PDB entry 3ZXN | X-ray diffraction, 1.90 A resolution | chain A

# Chain A
Molecule: Anti-sigma-factor antagonist (stas) domain protein
Source organism: Moorella thermoacetica
UniProt: Q2RIF5 (Q2RIF5_MOOTA); residues 1-123 here = UniProt positions 1-123
Amino-acid sequence (123 residues; row label = number of the first residue in the row):
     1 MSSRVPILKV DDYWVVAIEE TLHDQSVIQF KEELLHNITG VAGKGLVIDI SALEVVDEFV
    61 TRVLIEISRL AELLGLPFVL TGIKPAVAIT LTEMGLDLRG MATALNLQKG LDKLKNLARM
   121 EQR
Not modelled in the structure: 1-2, 23, 121-123
Sequence notes: engineered mutation Glu58 (Ser in Q2RIF5)
Reported in the primary citation:
  - mutagenesis - S58E: decreased binding to MtT
  - mutagenesis - S58E: unchanged stability

# Summary
From the paper: S58E reduces binding to MtT; S58E leaves stability unchanged.
Chain A is Anti-sigma-factor antagonist (stas) domain protein (Moorella thermoacetica); the structure,
Moorella thermoacetica RsbS S58E, was determined by X-ray diffraction together with 3ZT9 and 3ZTB from the
same study.
